PDB entry 2BW4 | X-ray diffraction, 0.90 A resolution | chain A

== Chain A ==
Protein: Copper-containing nitrite reductase
Organism: Achromobacter cycloclastes
Notes: EC 1.7.2.1
UniProt: P25006 (NIR_ACHCY); residues 1-340 here correspond to UniProt positions 39-378 (UniProt number = residue number + 38)
Chain sequence (340 residues; each row starts with the number of its first residue):
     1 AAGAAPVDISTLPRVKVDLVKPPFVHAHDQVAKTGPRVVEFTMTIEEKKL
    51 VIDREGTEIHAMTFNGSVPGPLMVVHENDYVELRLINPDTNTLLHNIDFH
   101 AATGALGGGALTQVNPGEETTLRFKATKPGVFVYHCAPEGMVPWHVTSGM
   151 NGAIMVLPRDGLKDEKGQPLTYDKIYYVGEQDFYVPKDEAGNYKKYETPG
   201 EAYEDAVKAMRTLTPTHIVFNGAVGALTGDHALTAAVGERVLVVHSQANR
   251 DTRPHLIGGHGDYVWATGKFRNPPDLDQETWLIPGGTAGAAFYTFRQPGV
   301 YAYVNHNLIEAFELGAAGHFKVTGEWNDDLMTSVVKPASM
Unresolved in the structure: 1-6
Curated features (UniProtKB/Swiss-Prot):
  - binding site (Cu cation): His95, His100, His135, Cys136, His145, Met150, His306
Ion coordination: Cu ion site 1: His95, Cys136, His145, Met150; Cu ion site 2: His100, His135, His306
Residues lining bound ligands: malonate ion (MLI): Arg250, Asp251, Arg253, Asn307, Glu310
What the authors report for this chain:
  - conformationally variable residues (side-chain flip): Asp98, Leu106
  - catalytic residues: His255 (citing earlier work)
  - interface residues: His255
  - catalytic residues: Asp98 (proposed by the authors, not directly observed)

== Overview ==
Chain A binds malonate ion. The Cu ion site 1 is built by His95, Cys136, His145 and Met150. His100, His135 and
His306 coordinate Cu ion site 2. UniProt lists 7 Cu cation-binding residues. The paper reports catalytic
residues His255 and Asp98; the interface residue His255.
Chain A is Copper-containing nitrite reductase (Achromobacter cycloclastes); the structure, Atomic Resolution
Structure of Resting State of the Achromobacter cycloclastes Cu Nitrite Reductase, was determined by X-ray
diffraction, deposited together with 2BW5, 2BWD and 2BWI.
